Entry 3SI3 (X-ray diffraction, 1.55 A resolution); this record covers chains L and H of the 3 polymer chains in the assembly.

[Chain L]
Molecule: Thrombin light chain
Source organism: Homo sapiens
Notes: EC 3.4.21.5
Reference sequence: P00734 (THRB_HUMAN); residues 1-14 here correspond to UniProt positions 336-349 (UniProt number = residue number + 335)
Sequence (36 residues; numbered 1 to 15 plus 21 insertion-coded residues; the number before each row is that of its first residue; a row labelled like 14A-14M holds insertion residues (14A, then the next letters in order)):
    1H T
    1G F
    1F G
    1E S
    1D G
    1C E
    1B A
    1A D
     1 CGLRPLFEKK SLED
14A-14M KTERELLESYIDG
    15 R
Not modelled in the structure: 1H, 1G, 1F, 1E, 1D, 14L-14M, 15

[Chain H]
Molecule: Thrombin heavy chain
Source organism: Homo sapiens
Notes: EC 3.4.21.5
Reference sequence: P00734 (THRB_HUMAN); the construct lacks a stretch of the UniProt sequence and is renumbered around it, so the offset changes along the chain: 16-36 = UniProt 364-384; 37-60 = UniProt 386-409; 61-77 = UniProt 419-435; 78-97 = UniProt 437-456; 7 more segments
Sequence (259 residues; row label = number of the first residue in the row; note: 1 number in that range is skipped by the numbering (no residue carries it; nothing is unmodelled there); a row labelled like 60A-60I holds insertion residues (60A, then the next letters in order)):
    16 IVEGSDAEIG MSPWQVMLFR K
   36A S
    37 PQELLCGASL ISDRWVLTAA HCLL
60A-60I YPPWDKNFT
    61 ENDLLVRIGK HSRTRYE
   77A R
    78 NIEKISMLEK IYIHPRYNWR
   97A E
    98 NLDRDIALMK LKKPVAFSDY IHPVCLPDRE TA
129A-129C ASL
   130 LQAGYKGRVT GWGNLKETWT
149A-149E ANVGK
   150 GQPSVLQVVN LPIVERPVCK DSTRIRITDN MFCAG
  184A Y
   185 KP
186A-186D DEGK
   187 RGDACEGDSG GPFVMKSP
204A-204B FN
   205 NRWYQMGIVS WGE
   219 GCD
  221A R
   222 DGKYGFYTHV FRLKKWIQKV IDQFGE
Not modelled in the structure: 148-149, 149A-149E, 247
Cystine bridges: Cys-42/Cys-58, Cys-168/Cys-182, Cys-191/Cys-220
Covalent attachments: N-acetylglucosamine (NAG) linked to Asn-60G
Ligand contacts: UBTHR103 (B03; D-phenylalanyl-N-(pyridin-2-ylmethyl)-L-prolinamide): His-57, Tyr-60A, Trp-60D, Glu-97A, Asn-98, Leu-99, Ile-174, Asp-189, Ala-190, Cys-191, Glu-192, Ser-195, Val-213, Ser-214, Trp-215, Gly-216, Glu-217, Gly-219, Cys-220

[Chain L / chain H interface]
Residue-residue contacts (61):
  Cys-1(L) / Pro-120(H)
  Cys-1(L) / Val-121(H)
  Cys-1(L) / Cys-122(H)  disulfide
  Cys-1(L) / Arg-206(H)  hydrogen bond (backbone-side chain)
  Asp-1A(L) / His-119(H)  hydrogen bond (backbone-side chain)
  Asp-1A(L) / Arg-206(H)
  Ala-1B(L) / Arg-206(H)  hydrogen bond (backbone-side chain)
  Gly-2(L) / Trp-29(H)
  Gly-2(L) / Pro-120(H)  hydrogen bond (backbone-backbone)
  Gly-2(L) / Cys-122(H)
  Gly-2(L) / Arg-206(H)
  Gly-2(L) / Trp-207(H)  hydrogen bond (backbone-backbone)
  Leu-3(L) / His-119(H)  hydrogen bond (backbone-side chain)
  Leu-3(L) / Asn-205(H)
  Leu-3(L) / Arg-206(H)
  Arg-4(L) / Gly-25(H)
  Arg-4(L) / Met-26(H)  hydrogen bond (side chain-backbone)
  Arg-4(L) / Pro-28(H)
  Arg-4(L) / Trp-29(H)
  Arg-4(L) / Arg-137(H)
  Arg-4(L) / Trp-207(H)
  Pro-5(L) / Ser-115(H)
  Pro-5(L) / Asp-116(H)
  Pro-5(L) / His-119(H)
  Leu-6(L) / Ile-24(H)
  Leu-6(L) / Asp-116(H)
  Phe-7(L) / Glu-23(H)
  Phe-7(L) / Ile-24(H)
  Phe-7(L) / Gly-25(H)
  Phe-7(L) / Met-26(H)  hydrophobic
  Glu-8(L) / Lys-202(H)  salt bridge
  Glu-8(L) / Asn-205(H)
  Glu-8(L) / Trp-207(H)  hydrogen bond
  Lys-9(L) / His-119(H)
  Asp-14(L) / Glu-23(H)
  Asp-14(L) / Met-26(H)
  Asp-14(L) / Arg-137(H)  salt bridge
  Asp-14(L) / Trp-207(H)
  Lys-14A(L) / Glu-23(H)  hydrogen bond (backbone-side chain)
  Thr-14B(L) / Arg-137(H)  hydrogen bond
  Thr-14B(L) / Asn-159(H)  hydrogen bond
  Glu-14C(L) / Arg-137(H)
  Glu-14C(L) / Lys-202(H)  salt bridge
  Glu-14E(L) / Lys-135(H)  salt bridge
  Glu-14E(L) / Asn-159(H)  hydrogen bond
  Glu-14E(L) / Tyr-184A(H)  hydrogen bond
  Glu-14E(L) / Lys-186D(H)  salt bridge
  Leu-14F(L) / Lys-135(H)
  Leu-14F(L) / Gly-136(H)
  Leu-14F(L) / Asn-159(H)
  Leu-14F(L) / Trp-207(H)  hydrophobic
  Leu-14G(L) / Pro-204(H)  hydrophobic
  Ser-14I(L) / Gly-133(H)
  Ser-14I(L) / Tyr-134(H)
  Ser-14I(L) / Lys-135(H)  hydrogen bond (side chain-backbone)
  Tyr-14J(L) / Tyr-134(H)  hydrophobic
  Tyr-14J(L) / Lys-135(H)  hydrogen bond (side chain-backbone)
  Tyr-14J(L) / Met-201(H)
  Tyr-14J(L) / Lys-202(H)
  Tyr-14J(L) / Pro-204(H)
  Ile-14K(L) / Tyr-134(H)  hydrogen bond (backbone-side chain)
Interface residues without a listed pair, chain L (22 interface residues in all): Glu-1C
Interface residues without a listed pair, chain H (28 interface residues in all): Tyr-117, Leu-129C
Cross-chain cystine bridges: Cys-1(L)/Cys-122(H)

[In short]
Chain L and chain H form an interface of 22 and 28 residues respectively, with 1 disulfide bond, 16 hydrogen
bonds and 5 salt bridges. Polar contacts include Glu-8(L)/Lys-202(H), Glu-14E(L)/Lys-135(H) and
Asp-14(L)/Arg-137(H). Chain H binds UBTHR103. N-acetylglucosamine is covalently linked to Asn-60G(H).
Here chain L is Thrombin light chain and chain H is Thrombin heavy chain, both from Homo sapiens. Entry 3SI3
(Human Thrombin In Complex With UBTHR103) was determined by X-ray diffraction (same publication as 3P17, 3QTO,
3QTV, 3QWC, 3QX5, 3SHA and 3 further entries).
